7VHQ - chains H and U of the 12 polymer chains in the assembly; structure by electron microscopy, 3.27 A resolution.

== Chain H ==
Protein: Modulator of FtsH protease HflC
Organism: Escherichia coli
UniProt: A0A3R1A7Q4 (A0A3R1A7Q4_ECOLX); residue numbers follow UniProt; this construct covers 1-329
Amino-acid sequence (329 residues; each row starts with the number of its first residue):
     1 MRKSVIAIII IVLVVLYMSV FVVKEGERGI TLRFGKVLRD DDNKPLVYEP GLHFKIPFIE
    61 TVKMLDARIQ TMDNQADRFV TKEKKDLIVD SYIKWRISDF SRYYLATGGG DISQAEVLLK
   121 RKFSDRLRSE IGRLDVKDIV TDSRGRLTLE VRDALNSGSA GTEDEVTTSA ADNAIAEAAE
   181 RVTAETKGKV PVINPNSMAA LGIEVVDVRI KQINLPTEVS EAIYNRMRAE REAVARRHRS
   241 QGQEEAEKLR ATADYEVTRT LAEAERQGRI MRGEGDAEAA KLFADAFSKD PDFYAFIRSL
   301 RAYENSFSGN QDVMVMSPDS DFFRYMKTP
Not modelled in the structure: 161-190

== Chain U ==
Protein: Protein HflK
Organism: Escherichia coli
UniProt: A0A193M0W2 (A0A193M0W2_ECOLX); numbering as in UniProt (aligned over 79-345)
Amino-acid sequence (267 residues; row label = number of the first residue in the row):
    79 RVVTIAAAAI VIIWAASGFY TIKEAERGVV TRFGKFSHLV EPGLNWKPTF IDEVKPVNVE
   139 AVRELAASGV MLTSDENVVR VEMNVQYRVT NPEKYLYSVT SPDDSLRQAT DSALRGVIGK
   199 YTMDRILTEG RTVIRSDTQR ELEETIRPYD MGITLLDVNF QAARPPEEVK AAFDDAIAAR
   259 ENEQQYIREA EAYTNEVQPR ANGQAQRILE EARAYKAQTI LEAQGEVARF AKLLPEYKAA
   319 PEITRERLYI ETMEKVLGNT RKVLVND

== Chain H / chain U interface ==
Pairs across the interface (64; chain H residue first):
  Lys63(H) - Glu138(U)  salt bridge
  Asp111(H) - Glu138(U)
  Asp111(H) - Arg166(U)  salt bridge
  Ser113(H) - Val140(U)
  Gln114(H) - Leu234(U)
  Val117(H) - Gln164(U)
  Val117(H) - Asp235(U)
  Arg121(H) - Arg213(U)
  Arg121(H) - Asp235(U)  salt bridge
  Arg121(H) - Asn237(U)
  Arg128(H) - Arg209(U)
  Arg128(H) - Thr210(U)
  Glu218(H) - Ile255(U)
  Glu221(H) - Glu259(U)
  Asn225(H) - Glu259(U)  hydrogen bond
  Ala229(H) - Arg266(U)
  Arg236(H) - Ala270(U)
  Arg236(H) - Glu274(U)
  Ser240(H) - Pro277(U)
  Glu244(H) - Pro277(U)
  Glu244(H) - Asn280(U)
  Glu247(H) - Gly281(U)
  Glu247(H) - Arg285(U)  salt bridge
  Lys248(H) - Gln284(U)
  Arg250(H) - Arg285(U)
  Ala251(H) - Arg285(U)
  Thr252(H) - Glu288(U)
  Asp254(H) - Arg285(U)  salt bridge
  Tyr255(H) - Glu288(U)
  Tyr255(H) - Arg291(U)
  Tyr255(H) - Ala292(U)  hydrophobic
  Thr258(H) - Ala292(U)
  Ala262(H) - Gln296(U)
  Ala262(H) - Leu299(U)  hydrophobic
  Glu263(H) - Leu299(U)
  Arg266(H) - Leu299(U)
  Arg266(H) - Gln302(U)
  Arg266(H) - Gly303(U)
  Arg269(H) - Glu300(U)  salt bridge
  Ile270(H) - Ala306(U)  hydrophobic
  Ile270(H) - Lys310(U)
  Arg272(H) - Arg307(U)
  Gly273(H) - Arg307(U)
  Glu274(H) - Lys310(U)  salt bridge
  Ala277(H) - Lys310(U)
  Ala277(H) - Glu314(U)
  Ala280(H) - Arg325(U)
  Lys281(H) - Glu314(U)
  Phe283(H) - Arg325(U)
  Ala284(H) - Ala318(U)  hydrophobic
  Phe287(H) - Ile321(U)  hydrophobic
  Tyr294(H) - Arg325(U)
  Arg298(H) - Ile328(U)
  Arg298(H) - Glu329(U)
  Arg298(H) - Glu332(U)  salt bridge
  Asn305(H) - Glu332(U)  hydrogen bond
  Ser306(H) - Lys340(U)
  Phe307(H) - Leu342(U)  hydrophobic
  Asp312(H) - Lys340(U)  salt bridge
  Val313(H) - Lys340(U)  hydrogen bond (backbone-backbone)
  Val313(H) - Val341(U)
  Val313(H) - Leu342(U)  hydrogen bond (backbone-backbone)
  Met314(H) - Leu342(U)  hydrophobic
  Val315(H) - Leu342(U)  hydrogen bond (backbone-backbone)
Other interface residues (no listed pair), chain H (57 interface residues in all): Arg78, Gly108, Asp125, Ala222, Arg226, Arg259, Asp276, Glu278, Ser288, Ala295, Ala302, Gln311
Other interface residues (no listed pair), chain U (50 interface residues in all): Val236, Asn273, Leu311, Thr322, Glu324, Leu335, Gly336, Arg339, Val343

== Summary ==
57 residues of chain H and 50 residues of chain U are in contact, with 5 hydrogen bonds and 9 salt bridges.
Polar pairs include Lys63(H)-Glu138(U), Asp111(H)-Arg166(U) and Arg121(H)-Asp235(U).
Here chain H is Modulator of FtsH protease HflC and chain U is Protein HflK, both from Escherichia coli. Entry
7VHQ (Structural insights into the membrane microdomain organization by SPFH family proteins) was determined
by electron microscopy (same publication as 7VHP).
